Entry 9LIU (electron microscopy, 2.70 A resolution); this record covers chains I and N of the 12 polymer chains in the assembly.

# Chain I
Molecule: 146-nt DNA strand
Organism: Escherichia coli K-12
Sequence (146 nucleotides; numbered 2 to 147; the number before each row is that of its first residue):
     2 TCGAGAATCC CGGTGCCGAG GCCGCTCAAT TGGTCGTAGA CAGCTCTAGC ACCGCTTAAA
    62 CGCACGTACG CGCTGTCCCC CGCGTTTTAA CCGCCAAGGG GATTACTCCC TAGTCTCCAG
   122 GCACGTGTCA GATATATACA TCCGAT

# Chain N
Protein: ISWI chromatin-remodeling complex ATPase ISW1
Organism: Saccharomyces cerevisiae S288C
Notes: EC 3.6.4.-
Reference sequence: P38144 (ISW1_YEAST); residues 69-1129 here = UniProt positions 69-1129
Amino-acid sequence (1061 residues; each row starts with the number of its first residue):
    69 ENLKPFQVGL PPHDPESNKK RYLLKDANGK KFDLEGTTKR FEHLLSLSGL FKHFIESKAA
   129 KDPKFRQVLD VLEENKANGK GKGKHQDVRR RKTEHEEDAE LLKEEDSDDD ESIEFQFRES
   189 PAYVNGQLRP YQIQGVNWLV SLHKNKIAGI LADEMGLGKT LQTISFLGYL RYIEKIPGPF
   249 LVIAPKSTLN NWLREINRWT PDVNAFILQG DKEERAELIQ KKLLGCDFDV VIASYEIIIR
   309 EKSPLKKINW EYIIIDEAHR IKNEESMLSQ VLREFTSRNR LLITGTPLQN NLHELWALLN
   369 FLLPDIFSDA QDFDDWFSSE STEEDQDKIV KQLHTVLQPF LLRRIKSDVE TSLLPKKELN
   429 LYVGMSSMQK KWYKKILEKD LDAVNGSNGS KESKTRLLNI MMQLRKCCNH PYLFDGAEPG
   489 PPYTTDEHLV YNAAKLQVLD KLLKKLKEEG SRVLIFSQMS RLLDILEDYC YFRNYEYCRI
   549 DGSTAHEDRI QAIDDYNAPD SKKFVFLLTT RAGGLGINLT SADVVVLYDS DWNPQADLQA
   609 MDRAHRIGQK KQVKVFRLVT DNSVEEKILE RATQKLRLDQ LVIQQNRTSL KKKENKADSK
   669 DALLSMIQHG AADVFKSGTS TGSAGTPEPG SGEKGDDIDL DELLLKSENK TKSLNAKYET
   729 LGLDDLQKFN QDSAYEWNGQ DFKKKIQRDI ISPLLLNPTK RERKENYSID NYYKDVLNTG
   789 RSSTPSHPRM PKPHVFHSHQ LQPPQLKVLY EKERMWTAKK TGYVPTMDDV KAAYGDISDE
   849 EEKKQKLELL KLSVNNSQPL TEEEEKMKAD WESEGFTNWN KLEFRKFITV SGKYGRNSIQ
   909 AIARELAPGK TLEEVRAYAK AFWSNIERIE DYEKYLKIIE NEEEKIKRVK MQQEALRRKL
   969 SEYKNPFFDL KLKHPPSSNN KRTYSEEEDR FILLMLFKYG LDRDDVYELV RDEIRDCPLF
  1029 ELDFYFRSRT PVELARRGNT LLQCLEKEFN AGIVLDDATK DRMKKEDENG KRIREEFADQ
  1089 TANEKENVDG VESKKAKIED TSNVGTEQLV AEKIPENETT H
Unresolved in the structure: 69-181, 388-393, 449-461, 656-1129
Curated features (UniProtKB/Swiss-Prot):
  - motif: Asp324 to His327 (DEAH box)
  - binding site (ATP): Asp221 to Thr228
  - modified residue: Thr694 (Phosphothreonine), Ser846 (Phosphoserine)
Residues lining bound ligands: ATP (adenosine-5'-triphosphate): Gln195, Leu196, Arg197, Gln200, Met223, Gly224, Leu225, Gly226, Lys227, Thr228, Leu229, Trp267, Glu325, Gly584, Asn586, Arg611, Arg614, Ile615

# Interface between chain I and chain N
Residue-residue contacts (24; chain I residue first):
  DC51(I) - Leu466(N)  phosphate contact
  DC51(I) - Asn467(N)  sugar contact
  DA52(I) - Arg464(N)  salt bridge to the phosphate
  DA52(I) - Leu466(N)  phosphate contact
  DA52(I) - Asn467(N)  sugar contact
  DC53(I) - Met470(N)  sugar contact
  DC53(I) - Lys474(N)  salt bridge to the phosphate
  DC54(I) - Gln526(N)  sugar contact
  DC54(I) - Met527(N)  phosphate contact
  DC54(I) - Ser528(N)  hydrogen bond to the phosphate
  DG55(I) - Ser528(N)  hydrogen bond to the phosphate
  DG55(I) - Gly550(N)  hydrogen bond to the phosphate
  DG55(I) - Thr577(N)  hydrogen bond to the phosphate
  DG55(I) - Ala580(N)  phosphate contact
  DC56(I) - Lys254(N)  phosphate contact
  DC56(I) - Glu304(N)  sugar contact
  DC56(I) - Gly550(N)  phosphate contact
  DC56(I) - Arg557(N)  salt bridge to the phosphate
  DT57(I) - Lys254(N)  salt bridge to the phosphate
  DT57(I) - Arg308(N)  sugar contact
  DT58(I) - Lys280(N)  phosphate contact
  DT58(I) - Arg283(N)  salt bridge to the phosphate
  DT58(I) - Arg308(N)  phosphate contact
  DA59(I) - Lys280(N)  salt bridge to the phosphate
Interface residues without a listed pair, chain I (10 interface residues in all): DG50
Interface residues without a listed pair, chain N (21 interface residues in all): Ile305, Gln471, Arg529, Arg579

# In short
10 residues of chain I face 21 of chain N across their interface, with 4 hydrogen bonds and 6 salt bridges.
Polar pairs include DC54(I)-Ser528(N), DG55(I)-Ser528(N) and DG55(I)-Gly550(N). Bound to chain N: ATP. UniProt
lists 8 ATP-binding residues on chain N.
Chain I is a 146-nt DNA strand (Escherichia coli K-12) and chain N is ISWI chromatin-remodeling complex ATPase
ISW1 (Saccharomyces cerevisiae S288C); the structure, Structure of isw1-nucleosome double-bound complex in
ATP-ATP state, was determined by electron microscopy, deposited together with 9JNT, 9JNU, 9JNV, 9JO2, 9JO5 and
9LJ2.
